Entry 1TWG (X-ray diffraction, 3.30 A resolution); this record covers chains B and L of the 10 polymer chains in the assembly.

[Chain B]
Name: DNA-directed RNA polymerase II 140 kDa polypeptide
From: Saccharomyces cerevisiae
Notes: EC 2.7.7.6
UniProtKB: P08518 (RPB2_YEAST); residues 1-1224 here = UniProt positions 1-1224
Amino-acid sequence (1224 residues; numbered 1 to 1224; the number before each row is that of its first residue):
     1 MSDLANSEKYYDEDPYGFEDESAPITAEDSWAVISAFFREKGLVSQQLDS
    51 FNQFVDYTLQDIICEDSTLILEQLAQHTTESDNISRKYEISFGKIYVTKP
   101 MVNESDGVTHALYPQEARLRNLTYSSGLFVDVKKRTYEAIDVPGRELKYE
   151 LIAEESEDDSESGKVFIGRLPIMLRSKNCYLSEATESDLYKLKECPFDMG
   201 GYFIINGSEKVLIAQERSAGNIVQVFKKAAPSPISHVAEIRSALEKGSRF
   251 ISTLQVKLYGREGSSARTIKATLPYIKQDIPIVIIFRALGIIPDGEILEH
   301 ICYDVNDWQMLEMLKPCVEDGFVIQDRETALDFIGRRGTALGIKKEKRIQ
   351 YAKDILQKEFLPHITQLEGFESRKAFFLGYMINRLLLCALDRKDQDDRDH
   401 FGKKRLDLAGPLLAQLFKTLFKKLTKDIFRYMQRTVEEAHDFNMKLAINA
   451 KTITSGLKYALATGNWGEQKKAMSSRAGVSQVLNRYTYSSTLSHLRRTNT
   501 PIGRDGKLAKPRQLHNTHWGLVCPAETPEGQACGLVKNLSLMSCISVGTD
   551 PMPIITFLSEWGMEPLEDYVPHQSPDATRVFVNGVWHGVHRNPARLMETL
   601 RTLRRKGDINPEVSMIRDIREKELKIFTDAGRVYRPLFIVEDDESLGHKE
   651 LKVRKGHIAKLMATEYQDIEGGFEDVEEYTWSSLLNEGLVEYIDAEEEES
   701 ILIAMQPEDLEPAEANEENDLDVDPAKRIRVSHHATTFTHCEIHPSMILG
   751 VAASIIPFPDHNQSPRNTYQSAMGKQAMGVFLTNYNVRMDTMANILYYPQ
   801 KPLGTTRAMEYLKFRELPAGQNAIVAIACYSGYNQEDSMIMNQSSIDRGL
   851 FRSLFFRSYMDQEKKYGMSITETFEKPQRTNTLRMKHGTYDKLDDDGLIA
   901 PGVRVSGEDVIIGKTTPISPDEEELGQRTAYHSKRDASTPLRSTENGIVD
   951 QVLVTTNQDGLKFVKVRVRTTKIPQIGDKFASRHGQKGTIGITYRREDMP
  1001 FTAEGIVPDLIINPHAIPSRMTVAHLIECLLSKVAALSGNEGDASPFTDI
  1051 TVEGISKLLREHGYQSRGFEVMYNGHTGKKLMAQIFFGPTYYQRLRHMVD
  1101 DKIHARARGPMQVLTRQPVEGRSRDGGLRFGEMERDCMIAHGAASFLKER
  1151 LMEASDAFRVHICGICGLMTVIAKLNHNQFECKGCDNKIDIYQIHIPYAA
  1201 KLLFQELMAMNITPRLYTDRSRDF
Unresolved in the structure: 1-17, 71-88, 139-163, 438-445, 468-476, 503-508, 669-677, 713-721, 917-932, 1111-1126
Metal / ion sites: Mn2+: Asp837 (together with CTP) (shared with 2 residues of chain A); Zn2+: Cys1163, Cys1166, Cys1182, Cys1185
Residues lining bound ligands: CTP (cytidine-5'-triphosphate): Arg766, Tyr769, Asp837, Gln986, Lys987, Arg1020

[Chain L]
Name: DNA-directed RNA polymerases I, II, and III 7.7 kDa polypeptide
From: Saccharomyces cerevisiae
Notes: EC 2.7.7.6
UniProtKB: P40422 (RPC10_YEAST); residues 1-70 here = UniProt positions 1-70
Amino-acid sequence (70 residues; row label = number of the first residue in the row):
     1 MSREGFQIPTNLDAAAAGTSQARTATLKYICAECSSKLSLSRTDAVRCKD
    51 CGHRILLKARTKRLVQFEAR
Unresolved in the structure: 1-24
Metal / ion sites: Zn2+: Cys31, Cys34, Cys48, Cys51
UniProt features mapped onto this chain:
  - zinc finger: Cys31 to Cys51 (C4-type)
  - binding site (Zn(2+)): Cys31, Cys34, Cys48, Cys51

[Interface between chain B and chain L]
Contacting residue pairs - 39 pairs, chain B then chain L:
  Glu104(B) with Arg54(L), salt bridge
  Asp106(B) with Arg47(L), hydrogen bond (backbone-side chain)
  Gly107(B) with Arg47(L)
  His110(B) with His53(L)
  Glu116(B) with His53(L), salt bridge; Ile55(L)
  Arg120(B) with Arg54(L); Ile55(L)
  Lys193(B) with Ala32(L)
  Arg852(B) with Arg70(L), hydrogen bond (side chain-backbone)
  Asp891(B) with Arg63(L)
  Lys892(B) with Arg63(L)
  Asp894(B) with Lys58(L), salt bridge
  Asp896(B) with Tyr29(L), hydrogen bond; Lys58(L), salt bridge
  Leu898(B) with Lys58(L)
  Ile899(B) with Lys58(L)
  Ala900(B) with Lys58(L); Ala59(L)
  Pro901(B) with Lys58(L); Ala59(L); Arg60(L); Thr61(L), hydrogen bond (backbone-backbone)
  Gly902(B) with Val65(L)
  Val903(B) with Thr61(L)
  Arg904(B) with Gln66(L); Phe67(L); Glu68(L), salt bridge
  Ile948(B) with Phe67(L), hydrophobic
  Val952(B) with Leu57(L); Lys58(L), hydrogen bond (backbone-backbone)
  Leu953(B) with Leu56(L)
  Val954(B) with Tyr29(L), hydrophobic; Ile55(L); Leu56(L), hydrogen bond (backbone-backbone)
  Thr955(B) with Arg54(L); Ile55(L)
  Thr956(B) with Val46(L); Arg54(L)
Other interface residues (no listed pair), chain B (33 interface residues in all): Ser105, Leu119, Phe874, Glu875, Asp895, Gln951, Arg969, Ile973
Other interface residues (no listed pair), chain L (20 interface residues in all): Arg42

[In short]
Chain B and chain L form an interface of 33 and 20 residues respectively; the contacts include 6 hydrogen
bonds and 5 salt bridges. Polar contacts include Glu104(B)-Arg54(L), Glu116(B)-His53(L) and
Asp894(B)-Lys58(L). Bound to chain B: CTP.
Here chain B is DNA-directed RNA polymerase II 140 kDa polypeptide and chain L is DNA-directed RNA polymerases
I, II, and III 7.7 kDa polypeptide, both from Saccharomyces cerevisiae. Entry 1TWG (RNA polymerase II
complexed with CTP) was determined by X-ray diffraction (same publication as 1R9S, 1R9T, 1TWA, 1TWC, 1TWF and
1TWH).
